PDB entry 9C98 | X-ray diffraction, 3.04 A resolution | chains Q and R of the 28 polymer chains in the assembly

== Chain Q ==
Protein: Proteasome subunit alpha type-4
Source organism: Saccharomyces cerevisiae
Reference sequence: P40303 (PSA4_YEAST); residues -1 to 252 here correspond to UniProt positions 1-254 (UniProt number = residue number + 2)
Sequence (254 residues; each row starts with the number of its first residue; numbers below 1 keep their minus sign (Met-1 is residue -1)):
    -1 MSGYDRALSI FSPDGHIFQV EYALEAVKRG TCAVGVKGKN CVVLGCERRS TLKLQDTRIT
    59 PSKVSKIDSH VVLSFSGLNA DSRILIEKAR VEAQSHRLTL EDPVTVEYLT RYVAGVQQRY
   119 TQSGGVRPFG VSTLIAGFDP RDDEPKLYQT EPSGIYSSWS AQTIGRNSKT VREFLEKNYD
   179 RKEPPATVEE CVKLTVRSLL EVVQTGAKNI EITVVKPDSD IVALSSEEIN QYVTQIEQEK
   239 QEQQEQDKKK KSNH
Disordered / not traced: -1 to 0, 242-252

== Chain R ==
Protein: Proteasome subunit alpha type-5
Source organism: Saccharomyces cerevisiae
Reference sequence: P32379 (PSA5_YEAST); residues -7 to 252 here correspond to UniProt positions 1-260 (UniProt number = residue number + 8)
Sequence (260 residues; each row starts with the number of its first residue; numbers below 1 keep their minus sign (Met-7 is residue -7)):
    -7 MFLTRSEYDR GVSTFSPEGR LFQVEYSLEA IKLGSTAIGI ATKEGVVLGV EKRATSPLLE
    53 SDSIEKIVEI DRHIGCAMSG LTADARSMIE HARTAAVTHN LYYDEDINVE SLTQSVCDLA
   113 LRFGEGASGE ERLMSRPFGV ALLIAGHDAD DGYQLFHAEP SGTFYRYNAK AIGSGSEGAQ
   173 AELLNEWHSS LTLKEAELLV LKILKQVMEE KLDENNAQLS CITKQDGFKI YDNEKTAELI
   233 KELKEKEAAE SPEEADVEMS
Disordered / not traced: -7 to -1, 119-122, 244-252

== Interface between chain Q and chain R ==
Contacting residue pairs (68; chain Q residue first):
  Gly1(Q) - Arg124(R)
  Asp3(Q) - Glu117(R)
  Asp3(Q) - Gly118(R)
  Asp3(Q) - Arg124(R)
  Arg4(Q) - Tyr0(R)
  Arg4(Q) - Glu117(R)
  Ala5(Q) - Val4(R)  hydrophobic
  Ala5(Q) - Glu117(R)
  Ala5(Q) - Ser127(R)
  Leu6(Q) - Tyr0(R)  hydrogen bond (backbone-side chain)
  Ser7(Q) - Ser127(R)  hydrogen bond (backbone-side chain)
  Ser7(Q) - Arg128(R)
  Ile8(Q) - Tyr0(R)  hydrophobic
  Ile8(Q) - Val4(R)  hydrophobic
  Ile8(Q) - Gln15(R)
  Phe9(Q) - Gln15(R)  hydrogen bond (backbone-side chain)
  Phe9(Q) - Tyr18(R)
  Phe9(Q) - Ser19(R)
  Phe9(Q) - Ala22(R)  hydrophobic
  Phe9(Q) - Leu73(R)  hydrophobic
  Phe9(Q) - Arg128(R)
  Phe9(Q) - Pro129(R)
  Phe9(Q) - Gly131(R)
  Ser10(Q) - Tyr18(R)
  Pro11(Q) - Tyr18(R)
  Gly13(Q) - Tyr18(R)
  Gly13(Q) - Ala22(R)
  Ile15(Q) - Leu73(R)  hydrophobic
  Ile15(Q) - Arg128(R)
  Gln17(Q) - Tyr0(R)  hydrogen bond
  Lys35(Q) - Glu52(R)  salt bridge
  Gly113(Q) - Arg78(R)
  Gln116(Q) - Ala75(R)
  Gln116(Q) - Asp76(R)  hydrogen bond
  Gln116(Q) - Arg78(R)  hydrogen bond
  Gln116(Q) - Arg128(R)
  Arg117(Q) - Arg78(R)
  Thr119(Q) - Arg128(R)  hydrogen bond (backbone-side chain)
  Gln120(Q) - Met126(R)
  Gln120(Q) - Ser127(R)  hydrogen bond (backbone-backbone)
  Gln120(Q) - Phe130(R)
  Ser121(Q) - Ser127(R)
  Gly122(Q) - Ser127(R)
  Ser151(Q) - Ala75(R)
  Gly152(Q) - Ala75(R)
  Ile153(Q) - Thr74(R)
  Ile153(Q) - Ala75(R)
  Ser155(Q) - Leu51(R)
  Ser155(Q) - Ser55(R)
  Ser156(Q) - Leu51(R)
  Ser156(Q) - Glu52(R)  hydrogen bond
  Ser156(Q) - Ser55(R)  hydrogen bond (backbone-side chain)
  Trp157(Q) - Ser48(R)
  Trp157(Q) - Leu50(R)
  Trp157(Q) - Leu51(R)
  Trp157(Q) - Glu52(R)
  Ser158(Q) - Leu50(R)  hydrogen bond (backbone-backbone)
  Ser158(Q) - Glu52(R)
  Ala159(Q) - Leu50(R)
  Leu173(Q) - Leu50(R)  hydrophobic
  Glu174(Q) - Ser48(R)  hydrogen bond
  Glu174(Q) - Pro49(R)
  Glu174(Q) - Leu50(R)
  Tyr177(Q) - Leu50(R)  hydrophobic
  Arg179(Q) - Pro49(R)  hydrogen bond (side chain-backbone)
  Arg179(Q) - Leu50(R)  hydrogen bond (side chain-backbone)
  Arg179(Q) - Leu51(R)  hydrogen bond (side chain-backbone)
  Arg179(Q) - Glu52(R)
Also at the interface, not in a pair above, chain Q (37 interface residues in all): Tyr2, Asp12, His14, Arg170
Also at the interface, not in a pair above, chain R (29 interface residues in all): Glu21, Leu25, Ser79

== Summary ==
The interface between chain Q and chain R involves 37 residues on one side and 29 on the other, with 15
hydrogen bonds and 1 salt bridge. Polar pairs include Lys35(Q)-Glu52(R), Leu6(Q)-Tyr0(R) and
Ser7(Q)-Ser127(R).
Chain Q is Proteasome subunit alpha type-4 and chain R is Proteasome subunit alpha type-5, both from
Saccharomyces cerevisiae; the structure, Yeast 20S proteasome soaked with isolated TMC-86A, was determined by
X-ray diffraction together with 9C97, 9AW3, 9AW5, 9AW6 and 9AW7 from the same study.
